PDB entry 1R1K | X-ray diffraction, 2.90 A resolution | chains D and A

# Chain D
Protein: Ecdysone receptor
From: Heliothis virescens
Notes: fragment: hormone binding domain
UniProt: O18473 (ECR_HELVI); aligned to UniProt positions 305-553 over residues 284-532 (the alignment contains insertions or deletions, so no single offset holds)
Sequence (266 residues; numbered 267 to 532; the number before each row is that of its first residue):
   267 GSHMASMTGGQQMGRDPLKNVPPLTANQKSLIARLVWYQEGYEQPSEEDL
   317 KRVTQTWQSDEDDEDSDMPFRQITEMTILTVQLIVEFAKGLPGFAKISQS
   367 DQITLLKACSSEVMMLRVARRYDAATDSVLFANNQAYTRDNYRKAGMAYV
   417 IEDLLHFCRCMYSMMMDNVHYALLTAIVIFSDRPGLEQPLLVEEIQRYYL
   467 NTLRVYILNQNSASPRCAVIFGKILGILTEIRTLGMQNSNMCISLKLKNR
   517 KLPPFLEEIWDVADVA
Not modelled in the structure: 267-286, 324-330, 530-532
Small-molecule neighbours: 2,3,14,20,22-pentahydroxycholest-7-en-6-one (P1A): Glu309, Gln310, Pro311, Ile339, Thr340, Met342, Thr343, Thr346, Leu349, Met380, Met381, Arg383, Val384, Arg387, Val395, Leu396, Phe397, Ala398, Tyr408, Met413, Val416, Leu420, Asn504, Cys508, Trp526

# Chain A
Protein: Ultraspiracle protein
From: Heliothis virescens
UniProt: Q7SIF6 (Q7SIF6_HELVI); residues 205-466 here correspond to UniProt positions 3-264 (UniProt number = residue number - 202)
Sequence (263 residues; row label = number of the first residue in the row):
   204 MVQELSIERLLEMESLVADPSEEFQFLRVGPDSNVPPKFRAPVSSLCQIG
   254 NKQIAALVVWARDIPHFSQLEMEDQILLIKGSWNELLLFAIAWRSMEFLT
   304 EERDGVDGTGNRTTSPPQLMCLMPGMTLHRNSALQAGVGQIFDRVLSELS
   354 LKMRTLRVDQAEYVALKAIILLNPDVKGLKNRQEVEVLREKMFLCLDEYC
   404 RRSRSSEEGRFAALLLRLPALRSISLKSFEHLFFFHLVADTSIAGYIRDA
   454 LRNHAPPIDTNMM
Not modelled in the structure: 204, 305-314, 456-466
Small-molecule neighbours: EPH (L-alpha-phosphatidyl-beta-oleoyl-gamma-palmitoyl-phosphatidylethanolamine): Leu230, Val238, Pro239, Phe242, Val246, Leu249, Cys250, Gly253, Asn287, Leu290, Leu291, Met323, Leu325, Leu331, Ser335, Ala336, Gln338, Ala339, Gly340, Val341, Ile344, Phe345, Ser431, His434, Leu435, Phe438, Leu440

# How chain D and chain A interact
Pairs across the interface - 41 pairs, chain D then chain A:
  Asp419(D) - Lys380(A)  salt bridge
  His422(D) - Asp378(A)  hydrogen bond (side chain-backbone)
  His422(D) - Lys380(A)
  Cys426(D) - Asp378(A)  hydrogen bond
  Cys426(D) - Arg385(A)
  Ser429(D) - Arg385(A)  hydrogen bond
  Pro450(D) - Arg347(A)
  Pro450(D) - Glu351(A)
  Glu459(D) - Lys355(A)  salt bridge
  Gln462(D) - Leu419(A)
  Arg463(D) - Glu411(A)  salt bridge
  Leu466(D) - Ala415(A)  hydrophobic
  Leu466(D) - Leu419(A)  hydrophobic
  Asn467(D) - Glu411(A)
  Arg470(D) - Glu411(A)  salt bridge
  Pro481(D) - Leu397(A)
  Ala484(D) - Asp400(A)
  Val485(D) - Glu393(A)
  Val485(D) - Leu397(A)  hydrophobic
  Phe487(D) - Phe414(A)  hydrophobic
  Gly488(D) - Phe396(A)
  Lys489(D) - Glu393(A)
  Lys489(D) - Phe396(A)
  Leu491(D) - Ala415(A)  hydrophobic
  Leu494(D) - Leu419(A)  hydrophobic
  Leu494(D) - Pro422(A)  hydrophobic
  Thr495(D) - Leu421(A)
  Thr495(D) - Pro422(A)
  Thr495(D) - Arg425(A)  hydrogen bond (backbone-side chain)
  Glu496(D) - Asp378(A)
  Glu496(D) - Arg425(A)  salt bridge
  Arg498(D) - Pro422(A)
  Arg498(D) - Ala423(A)
  Arg498(D) - Arg425(A)
  Arg498(D) - Ser426(A)  hydrogen bond
  Arg498(D) - Leu429(A)
  Thr499(D) - Arg425(A)  hydrogen bond
  Thr499(D) - Leu429(A)
  Met502(D) - Ser426(A)
  Met502(D) - Leu429(A)  hydrophobic
  Met502(D) - Lys430(A)
Other interface residues (no listed pair), chain D (29 interface residues in all): Glu418, Met430, Asp448, Arg482, Asn506
Other interface residues (no listed pair), chain A (26 interface residues in all): Asn376, Val379, Gly412, Leu418, Glu433

# Overview
29 residues of chain D and 26 residues of chain A are in contact, with 6 hydrogen bonds and 5 salt bridges.
Polar contacts include Asp419(D)-Lys380(A), Glu459(D)-Lys355(A) and Arg463(D)-Glu411(A). Chain D binds
2,3,14,20,22-pentahydroxycholest-7-en-6-one. Chain A binds compound EPH.
Chain D is Ecdysone receptor and chain A is Ultraspiracle protein, both from Heliothis virescens; the
structure, Crystal structure of the ligand-binding domains of the heterodimer EcR/USP bound to ponasterone A,
was determined by X-ray diffraction, deposited together with 1R20.
